3B3I - chains A and C of the 3 polymer chains in the assembly; structure by X-ray diffraction, 1.86 A resolution.

== Chain A ==
Name: HLA class I histocompatibility antigen, B-27 alpha chain
Organism: Homo sapiens
Notes: fragment: extracelluar domain, residues 25-300
Reference sequence: P03989 (1B27_HUMAN); residues 1-276 here correspond to UniProt positions 25-300 (UniProt number = residue number + 24)
Amino-acid sequence (276 residues; each row starts with the number of its first residue):
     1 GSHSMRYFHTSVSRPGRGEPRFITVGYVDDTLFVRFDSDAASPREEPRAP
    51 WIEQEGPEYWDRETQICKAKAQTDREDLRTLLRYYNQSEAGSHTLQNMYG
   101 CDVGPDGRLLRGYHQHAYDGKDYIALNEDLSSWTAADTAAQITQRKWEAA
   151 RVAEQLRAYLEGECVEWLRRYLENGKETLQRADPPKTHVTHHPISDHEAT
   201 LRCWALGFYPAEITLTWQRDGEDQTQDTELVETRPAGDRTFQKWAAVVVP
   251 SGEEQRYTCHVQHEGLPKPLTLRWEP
Disulfide bonds: Cys101-Cys164, Cys203-Cys259
Construct notes: variant His116 (Asp140 in P03989)

== Chain C ==
Name: Vasoactive intestinal polypeptide receptor 1
Organism: Homo sapiens
Reference sequence: P32241 (VIPR1_HUMAN); residues 1-9 here correspond to UniProt positions 400-408 (UniProt number = residue number + 399)
Amino-acid sequence (9 residues; numbered 1 to 9; the number before each row is that of its first residue):
     1 RRKWRRWHL
Modified positions: Arg5 (citrulline; CIR)

== Interface between chain A and chain C ==
Residue-residue contacts (47):
  Met5(A) - Arg1(C)
  Tyr7(A) - Arg1(C)  hydrogen bond (side chain-backbone)
  Tyr7(A) - Arg2(C)
  His9(A) - Arg2(C)  hydrogen bond
  Thr24(A) - Arg2(C)  hydrogen bond
  Glu45(A) - Arg2(C)  salt bridge
  Arg62(A) - Arg1(C)
  Arg62(A) - Arg2(C)  hydrogen bond (side chain-backbone)
  Glu63(A) - Arg1(C)
  Glu63(A) - Arg2(C)  salt bridge
  Gln65(A) - Trp4(C)
  Ile66(A) - Arg2(C)
  Ile66(A) - Lys3(C)
  Ile66(A) - Trp4(C)  hydrophobic
  Cys67(A) - Arg2(C)  hydrogen bond
  Ala69(A) - Trp4(C)
  Lys70(A) - Arg5(C)
  Thr73(A) - Arg5(C)
  Thr73(A) - Trp7(C)
  Thr73(A) - His8(C)
  Glu76(A) - His8(C)  salt bridge
  Asp77(A) - Arg5(C)
  Asp77(A) - His8(C)
  Asp77(A) - Leu9(C)  hydrogen bond (side chain-backbone)
  Thr80(A) - Leu9(C)
  Leu81(A) - Leu9(C)  hydrophobic
  Tyr84(A) - Leu9(C)  hydrogen bond (side chain-backbone)
  Tyr99(A) - Arg2(C)
  Tyr99(A) - Lys3(C)  hydrogen bond (side chain-backbone)
  His116(A) - Arg5(C)
  Tyr123(A) - Leu9(C)  hydrophobic
  Thr143(A) - Leu9(C)  hydrogen bond (side chain-backbone)
  Lys146(A) - Leu9(C)  hydrogen bond (side chain-backbone)
  Trp147(A) - Arg5(C)
  Trp147(A) - Trp7(C)
  Trp147(A) - His8(C)  hydrogen bond (side chain-backbone)
  Trp147(A) - Leu9(C)  hydrophobic
  Val152(A) - Trp7(C)  hydrophobic
  Gln155(A) - Lys3(C)
  Gln155(A) - Trp7(C)
  Leu156(A) - Trp7(C)  hydrophobic
  Tyr159(A) - Arg1(C)  hydrogen bond (side chain-backbone)
  Tyr159(A) - Arg2(C)
  Tyr159(A) - Lys3(C)
  Glu163(A) - Arg1(C)  salt bridge
  Trp167(A) - Arg1(C)
  Tyr171(A) - Arg1(C)  hydrogen bond (side chain-backbone)
Other interface residues (no listed pair), chain A (36 interface residues in all): Val25, Val34, Tyr59, Leu95, His114

== Summary ==
36 residues of chain A face 8 of chain C across their interface, with 13 hydrogen bonds and 4 salt bridges.
Among the polar pairs are Glu45(A)-Arg2(C), Glu63(A)-Arg2(C) and Glu76(A)-His8(C).
Chain A is HLA class I histocompatibility antigen, B-27 alpha chain and chain C is Vasoactive intestinal
polypeptide receptor 1, both from Homo sapiens; the structure, Citrullination-dependent differential
presentation of a self-peptide by HLA-B27 subtypes, was determined by X-ray diffraction (same publication as
3B6S).
